6OY9 - chains A and R of the 4 polymer chains in the assembly; structure by electron microscopy, 3.90 A resolution.

# Chain A
Protein: Gt-alpha/Gi1-alpha chimera
Source organism: Bos taurus
UniProtKB: P04695 (GNAT1_BOVIN); residues 1-201 carry their UniProt numbers (201 of 350 residues fall inside the UniProt entry; the rest is not from it)
Sequence (359 residues; numbered -8 to 350; the number before each row is that of its first residue; numbers below 1 keep their minus sign (Met-8 is residue -8)):
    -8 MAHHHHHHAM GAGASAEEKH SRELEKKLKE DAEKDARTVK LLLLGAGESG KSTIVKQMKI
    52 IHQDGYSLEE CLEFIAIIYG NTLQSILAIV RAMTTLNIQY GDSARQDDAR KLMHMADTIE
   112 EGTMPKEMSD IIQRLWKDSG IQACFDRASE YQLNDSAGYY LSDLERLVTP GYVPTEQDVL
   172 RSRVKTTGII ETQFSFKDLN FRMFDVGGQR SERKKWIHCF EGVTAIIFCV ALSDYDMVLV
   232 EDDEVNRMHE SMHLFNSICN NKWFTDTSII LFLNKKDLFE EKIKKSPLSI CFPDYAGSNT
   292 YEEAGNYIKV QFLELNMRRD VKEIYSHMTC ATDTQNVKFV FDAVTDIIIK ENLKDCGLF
Not modelled in the structure: -8 to 5, 56-177
Sequence notes: expression tag (-8 to 0)
UniProt features mapped onto this chain:
  - region: Lys31 to Thr44 (G1 motif), Asp169 to Thr177 (G2 motif), Phe192 to Arg201 (G3 motif)
  - binding site (GTP): Gly36 to Ser43, Asp146, Leu171 to Thr177, Gly199
  - binding site (Mg(2+)): Ser43, Thr177
  - modified residue: Tyr142 (Phosphotyrosine)
  - lipidation: Gly2 (N-myristoyl glycine)

# Chain R
Protein: Rhodopsin
Source organism: Bos taurus
UniProtKB: P02699 (OPSD_BOVIN); numbering as in UniProt (aligned over 1-348)
Sequence (348 residues; numbered 1 to 348; the number before each row is that of its first residue):
     1 MNGTEGPNFY VPFSNKTGVV RSPFEAPQYY LAEPWQFSML AAYMFLLIML GFPINFLTLY
    61 VTVQHKKLRT PLNYILLNLA VADLFMVFGG FTTTLYTSLH GYFVFGPTGC NLEGFFATLG
   121 GEIALWSLVV LAIERYVVVC KPMSNFRFGE NHAIMGVAFT WVMALACAAP PLVGWSRYIP
   181 EGMQCSCGID YYTPHEETNN ESFVIYMFVV HFIIPLIVIF FCYGQLVFTV KEAAAQQQES
   241 ATTQKAEKEV TRMVIIMVIA FLICWLPYAG VAFYIFTHQG SDFGPIFMTI PAFFAKTSAV
   301 YNPVIYIMMN KQFRNCMVTT LCCGKNPLGD DEASTTVSKT ETSQVAPA
Not modelled in the structure: 327-348
UniProt features mapped onto this chain:
  - region: Asp330 to Ala348 (Interaction with SAG)
  - motif: Glu134 to Tyr136 ('Ionic lock' involved in activated form stabilization)
  - binding site (Zn(2+)): Glu201, Gln279
  - site: Glu113 (Plays an important role in the conformation switch to the active conformation)
  - modified residue: Met1 (N-acetylmethionine), Lys296 (N6-(retinylidene)lysine), Ser334 (Phosphoserine), Thr335 (Phosphothreonine), Thr336 (Phosphothreonine), Ser338 (Phosphoserine), Thr340 (Phosphothreonine), Thr342 (Phosphothreonine), Ser343 (Phosphoserine)
  - lipidation (S-palmitoyl cysteine): Cys322, Cys323
  - glycosylation (N-linked (GlcNAc...) asparagine): Asn2, Asn15
  - mutagenesis: Asn2 (N2C: Stabilized by a disulfide bond and normal light absorption; when associated with C-282 and D-15), Asn15 (N15D: Normal light absorption; when associated with C-2 and C-282), Gly90 (G90D: Increased thermal stability and decreased retinal uptake. Decreases stability of the inactive conformation), Thr94 (T94I: Stabilizes the activated conformation and hinders hydrolysis of the covalent bond that retains all-trans-retinol), Glu113 (E113Q: Causes shift to the activated conformation), Met257 (M257Y: Causes shift to the activated conformation), Asp282 (D282C: Stabilized by a disulfide bond and normal light absorption; when associated with C-2 and D-15)
Cystine bridges: Cys110-Cys187
Glycans and other covalent adducts: retinal (RET) linked to Lys296
Ligand contacts: retinal (RET): Met86, Ala117, Thr118, Gly121, Glu122, Ser186, Phe203, Met207, Phe208, His211, Phe212, Trp265, Tyr268, Ala269, Ala272

# How chain A and chain R interact
Pairs across the interface - 25 pairs, chain A then chain R:
  Arg28(A) with Asn145(R), hydrogen bond; Arg147(R)
  Glu314(A) with Glu239(R); Ser240(R); Ala241(R), hydrogen bond (side chain-backbone); Thr242(R), hydrogen bond (side chain-backbone)
  Asp333(A) with Gln237(R)
  Asp337(A) with Gln237(R)
  Ile339(A) with Lys141(R)
  Lys341(A) with Thr242(R), hydrogen bond
  Asn343(A) with Lys141(R)
  Leu344(A) with Val139(R), hydrophobic
  Lys345(A) with Gln312(R)
  Asp346(A) with Gln312(R)
  Cys347(A) with Leu72(R), hydrophobic; Asn310(R)
  Gly348(A) with Asn310(R); Lys311(R), hydrogen bond (backbone-backbone)
  Leu349(A) with Arg135(R); Leu226(R), hydrophobic; Val250(R), hydrophobic; Met253(R), hydrophobic
  Phe350(A) with Lys245(R); Ala246(R), hydrophobic; Lys311(R), hydrogen bond (backbone-side chain)
Interface residues without a listed pair, chain A (17 interface residues in all): Ala27, Leu190, Ile340
Interface residues without a listed pair, chain R (25 interface residues in all): Thr70, Val138, Thr229, Ala233, Thr243, Glu249

# Summary
17 residues of chain A face 25 of chain R across their interface; the contacts include 6 hydrogen bonds. Among
the polar pairs are Arg28(A)-Asn145(R), Glu314(A)-Ala241(R) and Glu314(A)-Thr242(R). Retinal is covalently
linked to Lys296(R).
Here chain A is Gt-alpha/Gi1-alpha chimera and chain R is Rhodopsin, both from Bos taurus. Entry 6OY9
(Structure of the Rhodopsin-Transducin Complex) was determined by electron microscopy together with 6OYA from
the same study.
